PDB entry 6EHT | X-ray diffraction, 3.20 A resolution | chains A and B of the 7 polymer chains in the assembly

# Chain A (and B)
Protein: Proliferating cell nuclear antigen
From: Homo sapiens
Notes: chain B of this document is another copy of the same molecule, construct and numbering; everything in this record applies to it too
UniProt: P12004 (PCNA_HUMAN); residues 1-254 here = UniProt positions 1-254
Chain sequence (254 residues; numbered 1 to 254; the number before each row is that of its first residue):
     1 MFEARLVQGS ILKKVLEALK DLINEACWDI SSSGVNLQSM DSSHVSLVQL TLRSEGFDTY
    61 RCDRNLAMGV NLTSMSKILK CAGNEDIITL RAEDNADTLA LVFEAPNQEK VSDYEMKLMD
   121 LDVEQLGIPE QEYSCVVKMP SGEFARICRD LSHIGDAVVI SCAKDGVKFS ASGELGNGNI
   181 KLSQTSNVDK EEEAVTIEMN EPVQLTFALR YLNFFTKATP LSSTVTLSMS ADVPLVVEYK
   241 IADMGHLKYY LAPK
Cystine bridges: Cys135-Cys162
UniProt features mapped onto this chain:
  - DNA-binding region: Arg61 to Lys80
  - modified residue: Lys14 (N6-acetyllysine), Lys77 (N6-acetyllysine), Lys80 (N6-acetyllysine), Tyr211 (Phosphotyrosine), Lys248 (N6-acetyllysine)
  - cross-link (Glycyl lysine isopeptide (Lys-Gly)): Lys164 (interchain with G-Cter in SUMO2), Lys254 (interchain with G-Cter in SUMO2)
  - natural variant: Ser228 (S228I: In ATLD2)
  - mutagenesis: Lys13 (K13R: Inhibits acetylation, recruitment to DNA damage sites, inducible ubiquitination and protein degradation, DNA replication and repair synthesis efficiencies, but homotrimer formation, nuclear ...), Lys14 (K14R: Inhibits acetylation, recruitment to DNA damage sites, inducible ubiquitination and protein degradation, DNA replication and repair synthesis efficiencies, but homotrimer formation, nuclear ...), Lys20 (K20R: Inhibits acetylation, recruitment to DNA damage sites, inducible ubiquitination and protein degradation, DNA replication and repair synthesis efficiencies, but homotrimer formation, nuclear ...), Met40 (M40A: Complete loss of interaction with UHRF2), Ser43 to Val45 (No effect on POLD3-binding. Impairs binding to ALKBH2), Lys77 (K77A: Inhibits recruitment to DNA damage sites, but nuclear localization is similar as the wild-type; in association with A-80 ...), Lys80 (K80A: Inhibits recruitment to DNA damage sites, but nuclear localization is similar as the wild-type; in association with A-77 ...), Gln125 to Ile128 (Strong decrease in POLD3-binding. Impairs binding to ALKBH2), Ile128 (I128A: Complete loss of interaction with UHRF2), Lys164 (K164R: Abolishes ubiquitination. No effect on interaction with SHPRH), Val188 to Lys190 (No effect on POLD3-binding. No effect on ALKBH2-binding), Tyr211 (Y211F: Alters chromatin-associated PCNA stability and its function in DNA replication and repair), 3 further mutagenesis entries in UniProt
From the paper describing this entry:
  - binding site for the 10-nt DNA strand: His153

# Chain A / chain B interface
Contacting residue pairs (18; chain A residue first):
  Cys81(A) with Asp150(B)
  Glu109(A) with Lys181(B); Ser183(B), hydrogen bond (backbone-backbone)
  Lys110(A) with Lys181(B)
  Val111(A) with Asn179(B); Ile180(B); Lys181(B), hydrogen bond (backbone-backbone)
  Ser112(A) with Asn179(B)
  Asp113(A) with Gly178(B); Asn179(B), hydrogen bond (backbone-backbone)
  Tyr114(A) with Asp150(B); Ile154(B), hydrophobic; Asn177(B); Gly178(B)
  Glu115(A) with Gly176(B); Asn177(B), hydrogen bond (backbone-backbone)
  Met116(A) with Leu175(B)
  Lys117(A) with Leu175(B)
Interface residues without a listed pair, chain A (11 interface residues in all): Lys77
Interface residues without a listed pair, chain B (13 interface residues in all): Leu151, His153, Leu182

# Overview
11 residues of chain A and 13 residues of chain B are in contact, with 4 hydrogen bonds. Main-chain hydrogen
bonds include Glu109(A)-Ser183(B), Val111(A)-Lys181(B) and Asp113(A)-Asn179(B). From UniProt: 23 mutagenesis
sites on chain A. From the paper: a binding site for the 10-nt DNA strand at His153(A).
Chain A and chain B are both Proliferating cell nuclear antigen (Homo sapiens); the structure, Modulation of
PCNA sliding surface by p15PAF suggests a suppressive mechanism for cisplatin-induced DNA lesion bypass ...,
was determined by X-ray diffraction (same publication as 6GWS).
